2EXW - chains A and C of the 6 polymer chains in the assembly; structure by X-ray diffraction, 3.20 A resolution.

== Chain A ==
Name: H(+)/Cl(-) exchange transporter clcA
From: Escherichia coli
UniProtKB: P37019 (CLCA_ECOLI); residues 1-473 here = UniProt positions 1-473
Sequence (473 residues; row label = number of the first residue in the row):
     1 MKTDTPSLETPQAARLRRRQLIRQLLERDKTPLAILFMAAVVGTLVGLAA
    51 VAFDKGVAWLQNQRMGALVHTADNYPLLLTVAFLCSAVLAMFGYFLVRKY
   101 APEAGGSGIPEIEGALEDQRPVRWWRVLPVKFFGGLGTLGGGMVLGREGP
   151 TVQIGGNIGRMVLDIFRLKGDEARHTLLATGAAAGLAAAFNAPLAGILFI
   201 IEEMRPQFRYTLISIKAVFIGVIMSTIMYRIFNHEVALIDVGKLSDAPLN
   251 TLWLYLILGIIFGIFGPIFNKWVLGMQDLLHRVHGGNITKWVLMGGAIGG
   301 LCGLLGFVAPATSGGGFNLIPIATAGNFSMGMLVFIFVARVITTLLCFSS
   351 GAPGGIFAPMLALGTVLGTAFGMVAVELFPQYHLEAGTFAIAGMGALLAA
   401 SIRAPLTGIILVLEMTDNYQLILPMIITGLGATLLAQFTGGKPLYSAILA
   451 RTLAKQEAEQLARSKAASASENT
Disordered / not traced: 1-16, 461-473
Swiss-Prot annotation at these positions:
  - motif: G106 to P110 (Selectivity filter part_1), G146 to P150 (Selectivity filter part_2), G355 to P359 (Selectivity filter part_3)
  - binding site (chloride): S107, I356, F357, Y445
  - site: E148 (Mediates proton transfer from the outer aqueous phase to the interior of the protein), E203 (Mediates proton transfer from the protein to the inner aqueous phase)
  - mutagenesis: S107 (S107A: Uncouples chloride transport from proton transport), E148 (E148A/Q: Abolishes proton transport, but permits the transit of chloride ions. Abolishes gating, permitting continuous rapid transit of chloride ions; when associated with A-445), E203 (E203A/G/Q/S/T: Abolishes proton transport, and reduces chloride transport; E203C/I/L/V: Abolishes proton and chloride transport; E203D/H: No effect on proton and chloride transport ...), Y445 (Y445A: Abolishes gating, permitting continuous rapid transit of chloride ions; when associated with A-148; Y445F/W: No effect; Y445L: Alters stoichiometry of proton/chloride exchange)

== Chain C ==
Name: Fab Fragment (Heavy Chain)
From: Mus musculus
Notes: antibody fragment or engineered binder
Sequence (222 residues; each row starts with the number of its first residue):
     1 EVRLLESGGGLVQPGGSLKLSCAASGFDYSRYWMSWVRQAPGKGLKWIGE
    51 INPVSSTINYTPSLKDKFIISRDNAKDTLYLQISKVRSEDTALYYCARLY
   101 YGYGYWYFDVWGAGTTVTVSSAKTTPPSVYPLAPGSAAAAASMVTLGCLV
   151 KGYFPEPVTVTWNSGSLAAGVHTFPAVLQAALYTLSSSVTVPSSSWPSET
   201 VTCNVAHPASSTKVDKKIVPRA
Disordered / not traced: 1
Disulfides: C22-C96, C148-C203

== Chain A / chain C interface ==
Pairs across the interface (14):
  K243(A) with R31(C)
  D246(A) with Y101(C)
  P248(A) with Y101(C); Y103(C); G104(C)
  L249(A) with Y103(C), hydrogen bond (backbone-backbone)
  N250(A) with Y103(C), hydrogen bond (backbone-backbone); G104(C), hydrogen bond (side chain-backbone); Y105(C)
  Q381(A) with W106(C)
  Y382(A) with W106(C)
  H383(A) with W33(C); E50(C), salt bridge; W106(C), hydrogen bond
Interface residues without a listed pair, chain C (10 interface residues in all): L99, Y100

== Overview ==
8 residues of chain A and 10 residues of chain C are in contact, with 4 hydrogen bonds and 1 salt bridge.
Polar pairs include H383(A)-E50(C), N250(A)-G104(C) and H383(A)-W106(C). From UniProt: 4 chloride-binding
residues and 4 mutagenesis sites on chain A.
Here chain A is H(+)/Cl(-) exchange transporter clcA (Escherichia coli) and chain C is Fab Fragment (Heavy
Chain) (Mus musculus). Entry 2EXW (Crystal structure of a EcClC-Fab complex in the absence of bound ions) was
determined by X-ray diffraction (same publication as 2EXY and 2EZ0).
